Entry 7LJ5 (X-ray diffraction, 2.26 A resolution); this record covers chains A and E of the 6 polymer chains in the assembly.

# Chain A
Protein: Isoform 2 of Potassium channel subfamily K member 4
Organism: Homo sapiens
UniProt: Q9NYG8-2 (KCNK4-2_HUMAN); residues 1-290 here = UniProt positions 1-290
Amino-acid sequence (299 residues; numbered 1 to 299; the number before each row is that of its first residue):
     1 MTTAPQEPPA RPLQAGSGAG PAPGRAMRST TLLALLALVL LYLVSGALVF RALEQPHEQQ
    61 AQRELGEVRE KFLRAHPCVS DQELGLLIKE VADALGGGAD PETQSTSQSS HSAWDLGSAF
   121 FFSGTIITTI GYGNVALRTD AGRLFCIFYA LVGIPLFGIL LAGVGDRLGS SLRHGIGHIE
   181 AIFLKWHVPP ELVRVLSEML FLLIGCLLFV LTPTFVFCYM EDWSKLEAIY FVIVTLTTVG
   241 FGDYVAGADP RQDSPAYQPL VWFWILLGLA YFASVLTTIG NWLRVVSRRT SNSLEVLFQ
Not modelled in the structure: 1-27, 104-109, 287-299
Differences from the reference sequence: engineered mutation Gln-104 (Asn in Q9NYG8-2), Gln-108 (Asn in Q9NYG8-2), Glu-198 (Ala in Q9NYG8-2); expression tag (291-299)
Metal / ion sites: Ca2+ site 1: Gly-98 (shared with 1 residue of chain B); Ca2+ site 2: Ser-112, Asp-115, Ser-118, Asp-249; K+ site 1: Thr-129, Thr-238 (shared with 2 residues of chain B); K+ site 2: Thr-129, Ile-130, Thr-238, Val-239 (shared with 4 residues of chain B); K+ site 3: Ile-130, Gly-131, Val-239, Gly-240 (shared with 4 residues of chain B); K+ site 4: Gly-131, Tyr-132, Gly-240, Phe-241 (shared with 4 residues of chain B)

# Chain E
Protein: Anti-traak antibody 13E9 fab fragment heavy chain
Organism: Mus musculus
Notes: antibody fragment or engineered binder
Amino-acid sequence (217 residues; each row starts with the number of its first residue):
     1 EVQLQQSGPE LVKPGASMKT SCKVSGYSFT GYIMNWVKQR HGKNLEWIGL INPNTGYTTY
    61 NQKFKGKATL TVDKSSSTAY MELLSLTSED SAIYYCTRGN YVFDYWGQGT TLTVSSAKTT
   121 PPSVYPLAPG SAAQTNSMVT LGCLVKGYFP EPVTVTWNSG SLSSGVHTFP AVLQSDLYTL
   181 SSSVTVPSSS WPSETVTCNV AHPASSTKVD KKIVPRD
Not modelled in the structure: 130-135
Disulfides: Cys-22/Cys-96, Cys-143/Cys-198

# Interface between chain A and chain E
Residue-residue contacts (18; chain A residue first):
  Leu-73(A) / Asn-100(E)  hydrogen bond (backbone-side chain)
  Arg-74(A) / Tyr-101(E)
  His-76(A) / Asn-100(E)  hydrogen bond (backbone-side chain)
  Pro-77(A) / Gly-31(E)
  Pro-77(A) / Tyr-32(E)  hydrophobic
  Pro-77(A) / Ile-33(E)
  Pro-77(A) / Asn-100(E)
  Cys-78(A) / Gly-31(E)  hydrogen bond (backbone-backbone)
  Cys-78(A) / Asn-52(E)  hydrogen bond (backbone-side chain)
  Val-79(A) / Asn-100(E)  hydrogen bond (backbone-side chain)
  Ser-80(A) / Ile-33(E)
  Ser-80(A) / Leu-50(E)
  Gln-82(A) / Tyr-57(E)
  Gln-82(A) / Thr-59(E)
  Glu-83(A) / Asn-52(E)  hydrogen bond
  Glu-83(A) / Thr-55(E)  hydrogen bond
  Glu-83(A) / Tyr-57(E)
  Leu-86(A) / Tyr-57(E)  hydrophobic

# In short
Chain A and chain E each contribute 10 residues to their interface, with 7 hydrogen bonds. Polar contacts
include Leu-73(A)/Asn-100(E), His-76(A)/Asn-100(E) and Cys-78(A)/Asn-52(E). The Ca2+ site 2 is built by
Ser-112(A), Asp-115(A), Ser-118(A) and Asp-249(A). Thr-129(A) and Thr-238(A) coordinate K+ site 1.
Chain A is Isoform 2 of Potassium channel subfamily K member 4 (Homo sapiens) and chain E is Anti-traak
antibody 13E9 fab fragment heavy chain (Mus musculus); the structure, Human TRAAK K+ channel FHIEG mutant
A198E in a K+ bound conductive conformation, was determined by X-ray diffraction, deposited together with 7LJ4
and 7LJB.
